3T8J - chain A; structure by X-ray diffraction, 1.60 A resolution.

Chain A:
Molecule: Purine nucleosidase, (IunH-1)
Source organism: Sulfolobus solfataricus
Notes: EC 3.2.2.1
UniProtKB: Q97ZS5 (Q97ZS5_SULSO); residues 1-311 here = UniProt positions 1-311
Sequence (311 residues; numbered 1 to 311; the number before each row is that of its first residue):
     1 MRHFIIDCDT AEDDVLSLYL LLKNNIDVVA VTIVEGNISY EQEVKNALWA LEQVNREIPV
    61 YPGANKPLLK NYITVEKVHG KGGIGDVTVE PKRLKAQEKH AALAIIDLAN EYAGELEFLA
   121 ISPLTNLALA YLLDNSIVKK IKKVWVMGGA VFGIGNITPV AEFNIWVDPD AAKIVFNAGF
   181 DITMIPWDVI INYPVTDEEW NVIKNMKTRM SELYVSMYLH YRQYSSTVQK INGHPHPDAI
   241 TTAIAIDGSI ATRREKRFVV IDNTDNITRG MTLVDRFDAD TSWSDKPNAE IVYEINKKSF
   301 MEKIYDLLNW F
Ion coordination: Na+: Asp9, Asp14, Ile121, Ser122

Overview:
The Na+ site is built by Asp9, Asp14, Ile121 and Ser122.
Chain A is Purine nucleosidase, (IunH-1) (Sulfolobus solfataricus); the structure, Structural analysis of
thermostable S. solfataricus pyrimidine-specific nucleoside hydrolase, was determined by X-ray diffraction,
deposited together with 3T8I.
